Entry 5ZGN (X-ray diffraction, 2.24 A resolution); this record covers chains B and H of the 8 polymer chains in the assembly.

== Chain B ==
Molecule: KacA
From: Klebsiella pneumoniae subsp. pneumoniae HS11286
Reference sequence: A0A0H3GLZ1 (A0A0H3GLZ1_KLEPH); numbering as in UniProt (aligned over 2-88)
Sequence (88 residues; row label = number of the first residue in the row):
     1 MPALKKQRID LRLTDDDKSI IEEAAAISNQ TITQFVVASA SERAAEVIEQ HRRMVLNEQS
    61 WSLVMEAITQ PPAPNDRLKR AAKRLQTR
Not modelled in the structure: 1-4, 87-88
Differences from the reference sequence: initiating methionine (1)
Modified positions: Mse1 (selenomethionine); Mse54 (selenomethionine; parent Met); Mse65 (selenomethionine; parent Met)

== Chain H ==
Molecule: 27-nt DNA strand
Sequence (27 nucleotides; row label = number of the first residue in the row):
     1 TCATGTACGG TTAATAACCG TACATTT

== Chain B / chain H interface ==
Residue-residue contacts (8):
  Arg12(B) - DA22(H)  base contact
  Lys18(B) - DC18(H)  salt bridge to the phosphate
  Glu22(B) - DC18(H)  phosphate contact
  Thr31(B) - DA16(H)  phosphate contact
  Thr31(B) - DA17(H)  phosphate contact
  Ile32(B) - DA17(H)  hydrogen bond to the phosphate
  Thr33(B) - DA16(H)  phosphate contact
  Thr33(B) - DA17(H)  hydrogen bond to the phosphate
Other interface residues (no listed pair), chain B (7 interface residues in all): Lys5

== Summary ==
The interface between chain B and chain H involves 7 residues on one side and 4 on the other; the contacts
include 2 hydrogen bonds and 1 salt bridge. Polar pairs include Ile32(B)-DA17(H), Thr33(B)-DA17(H) and
Lys18(B)-DC18(H).
Chain B is KacA (Klebsiella pneumoniae subsp. pneumoniae HS11286) and chain H is a 27-nt DNA strand; the
structure, The crystal structure of KacTA-DNA complex, was determined by X-ray diffraction.
